6RIN - chains N and C of the 9 polymer chains in the assembly; structure by electron microscopy, 3.70 A resolution.

[Chain N]
Molecule: Non-template DNA
Sequence (39 nucleotides; row label = number of the first residue in the row):
     1 GCACATCACCCATTCAGAAGCTAAGGCATGGCTAGCTGC
Disordered / not traced: 1-11, 16-23, 39

[Chain C]
Name: DNA-directed RNA polymerase subunit beta
Source organism: Escherichia coli (strain K12)
Notes: EC 2.7.7.6
Reference sequence: P0A8V2 (RPOB_ECOLI); residue numbers follow UniProt; this construct covers 1-1342
Chain sequence (1342 residues; row label = number of the first residue in the row):
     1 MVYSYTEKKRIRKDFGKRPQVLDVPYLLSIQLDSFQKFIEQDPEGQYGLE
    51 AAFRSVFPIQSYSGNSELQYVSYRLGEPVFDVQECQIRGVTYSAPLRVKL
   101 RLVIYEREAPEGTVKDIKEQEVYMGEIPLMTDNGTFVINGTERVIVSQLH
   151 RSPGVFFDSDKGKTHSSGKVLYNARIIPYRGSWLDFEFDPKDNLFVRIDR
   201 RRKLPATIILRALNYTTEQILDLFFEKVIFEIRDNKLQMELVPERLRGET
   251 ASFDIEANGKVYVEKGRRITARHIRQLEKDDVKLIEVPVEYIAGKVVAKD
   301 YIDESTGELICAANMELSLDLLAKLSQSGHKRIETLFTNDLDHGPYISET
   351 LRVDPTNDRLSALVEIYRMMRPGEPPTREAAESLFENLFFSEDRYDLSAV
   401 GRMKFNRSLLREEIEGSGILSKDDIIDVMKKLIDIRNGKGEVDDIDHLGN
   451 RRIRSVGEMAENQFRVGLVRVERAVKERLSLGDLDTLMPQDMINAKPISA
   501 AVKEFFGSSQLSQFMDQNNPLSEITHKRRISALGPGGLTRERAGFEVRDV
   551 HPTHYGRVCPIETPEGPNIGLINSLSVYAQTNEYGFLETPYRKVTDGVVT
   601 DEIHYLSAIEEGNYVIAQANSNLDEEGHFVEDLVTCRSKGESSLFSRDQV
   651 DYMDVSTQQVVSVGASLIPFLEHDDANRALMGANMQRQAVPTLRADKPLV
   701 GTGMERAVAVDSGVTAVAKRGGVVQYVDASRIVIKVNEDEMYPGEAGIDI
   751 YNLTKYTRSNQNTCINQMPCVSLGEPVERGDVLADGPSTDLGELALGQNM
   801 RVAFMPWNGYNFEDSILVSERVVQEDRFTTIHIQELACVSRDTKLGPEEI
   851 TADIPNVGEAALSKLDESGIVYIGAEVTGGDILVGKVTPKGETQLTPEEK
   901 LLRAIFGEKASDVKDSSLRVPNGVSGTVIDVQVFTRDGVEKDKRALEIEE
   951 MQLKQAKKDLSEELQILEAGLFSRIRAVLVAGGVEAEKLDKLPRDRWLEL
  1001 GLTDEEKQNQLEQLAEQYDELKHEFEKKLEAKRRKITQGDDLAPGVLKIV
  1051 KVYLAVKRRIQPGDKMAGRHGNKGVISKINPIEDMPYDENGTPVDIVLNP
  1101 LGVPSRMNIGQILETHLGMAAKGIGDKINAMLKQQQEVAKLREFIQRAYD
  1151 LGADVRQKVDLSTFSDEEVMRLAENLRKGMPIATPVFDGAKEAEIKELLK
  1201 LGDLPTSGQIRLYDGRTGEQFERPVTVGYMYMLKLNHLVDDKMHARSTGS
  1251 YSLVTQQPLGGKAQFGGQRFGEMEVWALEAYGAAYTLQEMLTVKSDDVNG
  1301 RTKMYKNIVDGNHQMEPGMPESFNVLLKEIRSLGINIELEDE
Disordered / not traced: 1, 891-912
Swiss-Prot annotation at these positions:
  - modified residue (N6-acetyllysine): Lys-1022, Lys-1200
  - mutagenesis: Ile-561 (I561S: Resistant to antibiotics salinamide A and B), Ile-569 (I569S: Resistant to antibiotics salinamide A and B), Ala-665 (A665E: Resistant to antibiotics salinamide A and B), Asp-675 (D675A/G: Resistant to antibiotics salinamide A and B), Asn-677 (N677H/K: Resistant to antibiotics salinamide A and B), Leu-680 (L680M: Resistant to antibiotics salinamide A and B), Glu-813 (E813K: Disrupts the enzyme's active center)

[How chain N and chain C interact]
Contacting residue pairs (6):
  DA24(N) / Trp-183(C)  hydrogen bond to the base
  DG25(N) / Arg-151(C)  base contact
  DG25(N) / Ile-445(C)  base contact
  DG25(N) / Val-547(C)  base contact
  DG26(N) / Arg-542(C)  sugar contact
  DA28(N) / Lys-163(C)  phosphate contact
Interface residues without a listed pair, chain C (7 interface residues in all): Leu-538

[In short]
Chain N and chain C form an interface of 4 and 7 residues respectively, with 1 hydrogen bond. Its one
hydrogen-bonded contact is DA24(N)/Trp-183(C). From UniProt: 7 mutagenesis sites on chain C.
Chain N is Non-template DNA and chain C is DNA-directed RNA polymerase subunit beta (Escherichia coli (strain
K12)); the structure, Cryo-EM structure of E. coli RNA polymerase backtracked elongation complex bound to GreB
transcription factor, was determined by electron microscopy (same publication as 6RH3, 6RI7, 6RI9 and 6RIP).
